PDB entry 4YGM | X-ray diffraction, 1.85 A resolution | chains B and D

Chain B:
Protein: Uracil-DNA glycosylase
Source organism: Vaccinia virus (strain Copenhagen)
Notes: EC 3.2.2.27
Reference sequence: P20536 (UNG_VACCC); numbering as in UniProt (aligned over 1-218)
Chain sequence (232 residues; each row starts with the number of its first residue; numbers below 1 keep their minus sign (Met-13 is residue -13)):
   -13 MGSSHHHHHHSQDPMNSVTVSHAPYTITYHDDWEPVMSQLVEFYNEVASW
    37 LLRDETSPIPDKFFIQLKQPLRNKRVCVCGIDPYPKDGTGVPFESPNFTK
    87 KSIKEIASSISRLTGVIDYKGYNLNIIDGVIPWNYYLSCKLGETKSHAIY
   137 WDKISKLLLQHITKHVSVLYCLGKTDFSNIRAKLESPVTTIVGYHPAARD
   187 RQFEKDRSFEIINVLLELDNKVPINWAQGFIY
Not modelled in the structure: -13 to 0
Sequence notes: initiating methionine (-13); expression tag (-12 to 0)
Ligand contacts: uracil (URA): Gly66, Ile67, Asp68, Pro69, Tyr70, Pro78, Phe79, Asn120, His181
From the paper describing this entry:
  - binding site for uracil: Ile67, Tyr70, Phe79, Asn120
  - specificity-determining residues: Tyr70
  - catalytic residues: Asp68, His181 (citing earlier work)
  - mutagenesis - K131V, R187V: decreased catalytic activity (UNG activity) (citing earlier work)
  - mutagenesis - K160V: unchanged catalytic activity (UNG activity) (citing earlier work)

Chain D:
Protein: DNA polymerase processivity factor component A20
Source organism: Vaccinia virus (strain Copenhagen)
Reference sequence: P20995 (A20_VACCC); numbering as in UniProt (aligned over 1-50)
Chain sequence (52 residues; numbered -1 to 50; the number before each row is that of its first residue; numbers below 1 keep their minus sign (Gly-1 is residue -1)):
    -1 GAMTSSADLTNLKELLSLYKSLRFSDSAAIEKYNSLVEWGTSTYWKIGVQ
    49 KV
Not modelled in the structure: -1 to 0
Sequence notes: expression tag (-1 to 0)

Chain B / chain D interface:
Residue-residue contacts (41):
  Lys160(B) with Thr2(D), hydrogen bond
  Arg167(B) with Ser40(D), hydrogen bond (side chain-backbone); Thr41(D), hydrogen bond (side chain-backbone); Tyr42(D); Trp43(D)
  Leu170(B) with Trp43(D), hydrophobic
  Ser172(B) with Trp43(D)
  Pro173(B) with Trp43(D); Lys44(D)
  Val174(B) with Tyr42(D); Trp43(D); Lys44(D)
  Thr175(B) with Tyr42(D); Lys44(D), hydrogen bond (side chain-backbone)
  Thr176(B) with Met1(D); Tyr42(D), hydrogen bond (backbone-backbone); Trp43(D)
  Ile177(B) with Met1(D)
  Val178(B) with Met1(D), hydrogen bond (backbone-side chain)
  Tyr180(B) with Thr2(D)
  Asp192(B) with Thr2(D)
  Arg193(B) with Thr2(D), hydrogen bond (backbone-backbone); Ser4(D), hydrogen bond; Leu7(D)
  Glu196(B) with Leu7(D)
  Ile197(B) with Met1(D); Thr2(D); Ser3(D); Leu7(D); Leu10(D), hydrophobic
  Val200(B) with Leu7(D), hydrophobic; Leu10(D); Lys11(D)
  Leu201(B) with Leu10(D), hydrophobic
  Glu203(B) with Leu14(D); Lys18(D), salt bridge
  Leu204(B) with Leu14(D), hydrophobic; Gly46(D); Val47(D)
  Asp205(B) with Gly46(D)
  Asn206(B) with Tyr17(D)
Also at the interface, not in a pair above, chain B (24 interface residues in all): Glu171, Lys191, Ser194
Also at the interface, not in a pair above, chain D (20 interface residues in all): Asp6, Leu13, Ile45

In short:
The interface between chain B and chain D involves 24 residues on one side and 20 on the other, with 8
hydrogen bonds and 1 salt bridge. Polar pairs include Glu203(B)-Lys18(D), Lys160(B)-Thr2(D) and
Arg167(B)-Ser40(D). Chain B binds uracil. The paper reports catalytic residues Asp68(B) and His181(B); K131V
and R187V of chain B reduce catalytic activity (UNG activity).
Chain B is Uracil-DNA glycosylase and chain D is DNA polymerase processivity factor component A20, both from
Vaccinia virus (strain Copenhagen); the structure, Vaccinia virus his-D4/A20(1-50) in complex with uracil, was
determined by X-ray diffraction, deposited together with 4YIG.
